7KPV - chains B and D of the 4 polymer chains in the assembly; structure by electron microscopy, 3.80 A resolution.

# Chain B
Name: RNA polymerase II holoenzyme cyclin-like subunit
Organism: Saccharomyces cerevisiae (strain ATCC 204508 / S288c)
UniProt: P47821 (SSN8_YEAST); residues 1-323 here = UniProt positions 1-323
Amino-acid sequence (323 residues; each row starts with the number of its first residue):
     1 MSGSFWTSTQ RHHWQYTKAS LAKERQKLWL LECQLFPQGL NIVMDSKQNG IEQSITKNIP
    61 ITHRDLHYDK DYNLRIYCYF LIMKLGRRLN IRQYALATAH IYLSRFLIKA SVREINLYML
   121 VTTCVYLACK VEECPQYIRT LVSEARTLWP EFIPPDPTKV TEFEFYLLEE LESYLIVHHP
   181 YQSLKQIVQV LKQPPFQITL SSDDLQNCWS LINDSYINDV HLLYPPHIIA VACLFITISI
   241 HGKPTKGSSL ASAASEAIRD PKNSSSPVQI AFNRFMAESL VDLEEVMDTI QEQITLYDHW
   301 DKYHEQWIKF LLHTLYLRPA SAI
Disordered / not traced: 1, 46-56, 245-260, 319-323
What the authors report for this chain:
  - mutagenesis - A251R: unchanged binding to Mediator of RNA polymerase II transcription subunit 12

# Chain D
Name: Mediator of RNA polymerase II transcription subunit 13
Organism: Saccharomyces cerevisiae (strain ATCC 204508 / S288c)
UniProt: P38931 (SSN2_YEAST); numbering as in UniProt (aligned over 1-1420)
Amino-acid sequence (1420 residues; numbered 1 to 1420; the number before each row is that of its first residue):
     1 MSSDASTYRL EDVLSSFYRV EKIKKINYHQ YISKAQNDQW SIQMEFMLRK QDPKTLVALL
    61 SRDLWCFSIN DDPVPTPPAI EHKPVSPDKI GTFTADYSKP NLPPHYALFL KALRRKIYIN
   121 LALGSHNKLI QFGNACISLS GVPNYLVQLE PHLFVNGDLT VSLCAKNMGL VPMKEENLEE
   181 SFLSKHALYL APSGIRMHLA PASKQGYLIT PPKHTELLLT TLSVSHGINL QNKKNLKWVA
   241 VVPDLGHLNG HTPTIASYLT PLLEAKKLVW PLHLIFAQPV ADIENSTSGD PSEFHCLQDA
   301 LDAIDDFIQL KQTAAYRTPG SSGVLSSNIA GTNPLSSDGA YTEQFQHYKN NSISSQPASY
   361 HSVQETNKIS PKDFSPNFTG IDKLMLSPSD QFAPAFLNTP NNNINENELF NDRKQTTVSN
   421 DLENSPLKTE LEANGRSLEK VNNSVSKTGS VDTLHNKEGT LEQREQNENL PSDKSDSMVD
   481 KELFGEDEDE DLFGDSNKSN STNESNKSIS DEITEDMFEM SDEEENNNNK SINKNNKEMH
   541 TDLGKDIPFF PSSEKPNIRT MSGTTKRLNG KRKYLDIPID EMTLPTSPLY MDPGAPLPVE
   601 TPRDRRKSVF APLNFNPIIE NNVDNKYKSG GKFSFSPLQK EEALNFDISM ADLSSSEEEE
   661 DEEENGSSDE DLKSLNVRDD MKPSDNISTN TNIHEPQYIN YSSIPSLQDS IIKQENFNSV
   721 NDANITSNKE GFNSIWKIPQ NDIPQTESPL KTVDSSIQPI ESNIKMTLED NNVTSNPSEF
   781 TPNMVNSEIS NLPKDKSGIP EFTPADPNLS FESSSSLPFL LRHMPLASIP DIFITPTPVV
   841 TISEKEQDIL DLIAEQVVTD YNILGNLGIP KIAYRGVKDC QEGLITTTML QLFSTFDRLN
   901 GNDTISKFYN MKQPYVFVKK HHELIKVKHD SQPFIKFLNF RPPNGIKNFK SLLLSSSFKE
   961 DCLSFAPTLS QTYINQELGF CELLKLTNED PPGLMYLKAF DKNKLLLLAA QIVSYCSNNK
  1021 NSIKNVPPIL IILPLDNATL TELVDKANIF QVIKNEVCAK MPNIELYLKV IPMDFIRNVL
  1081 VTVDQYVNVA ISIYNMLPPK SVKFTHIAHT LPEKVNFRTM QQQQMQQQQQ QQQQQQNNST
  1141 GSSSIIYYDS YIHLAYSRSV DKEWVFAALS DSYGQGSMTK TWYVGNSRGK FDDACNQIWN
  1201 IALNLASKKF GKICLILTRL NGILPDDELM NWRRLSGRNI HLAVVCVDDN SKISFIDEDK
  1261 LYPSFKPIYK DTRFGGRMDM TRLYDYEIRD IDQDIHGIVF QHPFPLAHSQ HRCAIRSGAL
  1321 IKFKKCDGDT VWDKFAVNLL NCPHSDSTQL LETILEEFRN LAALNVWYGL SDGEDGHIPW
  1381 HILAVKKMMN TLVHTRVKIA NTSAATVHTA TSSSIILSDK
Disordered / not traced: 1-4, 313-813, 1123-1141, 1401-1420

# Chain B / chain D interface
Pairs across the interface (11; chain B residue first):
  Lys18(B) with Phe1210(D)
  Ala19(B) with Lys1208(D)
  Glu284(B) with Leu1111(D); Pro1112(D)
  Met287(B) with Val1115(D), hydrophobic; Phe1117(D)
  Ile290(B) with Phe1117(D), hydrophobic
  Gln291(B) with Arg1118(D), hydrogen bond (side chain-backbone)
  Ile294(B) with Phe1117(D), hydrophobic; Thr1119(D)
  Asp298(B) with Met1120(D)
Also at the interface, not in a pair above, chain B (10 interface residues in all): Ala22, Leu283
Also at the interface, not in a pair above, chain D (10 interface residues in all): His1109

# Overview
The chain B/chain D interface involves 10 residues from each chain, with 1 hydrogen bond. The hydrogen-bonded
pair is Gln291(B)-Arg1118(D). The paper reports that A251R of chain B leaves binding to Mediator of RNA
polymerase II transcription subunit 12 unchanged.
Chain B is RNA polymerase II holoenzyme cyclin-like subunit and chain D is Mediator of RNA polymerase II
transcription subunit 13, both from Saccharomyces cerevisiae (strain ATCC 204508 / S288c); the structure,
Structure of kinase and Central lobes of yeast CKM, was determined by electron microscopy together with 7KPX
from the same study.
